1VQ4 - chains 0 and M of the 32 polymer chains in the assembly; structure by X-ray diffraction, 2.70 A resolution.

[Chain 0]
Molecule: 23S ribosomal RNA
From: Haloarcula marismortui
Sequence (2922 nucleotides; each row starts with the number of its first residue):
     2 UUGGCUACUA UGCCAGCUGG UGGAUUGCUC GGCUCAGGCG CUGAUGAAGG ACGUGCCAAG
    62 CUGCGAUAAG CCAUGGGGAG CCGCACGGAG GCGAAGAACC AUGGAUUUCC GAAUGAGAAU
   122 CUCUCUAACA AUUGCUUCGC GCAAUGAGGA ACCCCGAGAA CUGAAACAUC UCAGUAUCGG
   182 GAGGAACAGA AAACGCAAUG UGAUGUCGUU AGUAACCGCG AGUGAACGCG AUACAGCCCA
   242 AACCGAAGCC CUCACGGGCA AUGUGGUGUC AGGGCUACCU CUCAUCAGCC GACCGUCUCG
   302 ACGAAGUCUC UUGGAACAGA GCGUGAUACA GGGUGACAAC CCCGUACUCG AGACCAGUAC
   362 GACGUGCGGU AGUGCCAGAG UAGCGGGGGU UGGAUAUCCC UCGCGAAUAA CGCAGGCAUC
   422 GACUGCGAAG GCUAAACACA ACCUGAGACC GAUAGUGAAC AAGUAGUGUG AACGAACGCU
   482 GCAAAGUACC CUCAGAAGGG AGGCGAAAUA GAGCAUGAAA UCAGUUGGCG AUCGAGCGAC
   542 AGGGCAUACA AGGUCCCUCG ACGAAUGACC GACGCGCGAG CGUCCAGUAA GACUCACGGG
   602 AAGCCGAUGU UCUGUCGUAC GUUUUGAAAA ACGAGCCAGG GAGUGUGUCU GCAUGGCAAG
   662 UCUAACCGGA GUAUCCGGGG AGGCACAGGG AAACCGACAU GGCCGCAGGG CUUUGCCCGA
   722 GGGCCGCCGU CUUCAAGGGC GGGGAGCCAU GUGGACACGA CCCGAAUCCG GACGAUCUAC
   782 GCAUGGACAA GAUGAAGCGU GCCGAAAGGC ACGUGGAAGU CUGUUAGAGU UGGUGUCCUA
   842 CAAUACCCUC UCGUGAUCUA UGUGUAGGGG UGAAAGGCCC AUCGAGUCCG GCAACAGCUG
   902 GUUCCAAUCG AAACAUGUCG AAGCAUGACC UCCGCCGAGG UAGUCUGUGA GGUAGAGCGA
   962 CCGAUUGGUG UGUCCGCCUC CGAGAGGAGU CGGCACACCU GUCAAACUCC AAACUUACAG
  1022 ACGCCGUUUG ACGCGGGGAU UCCGGUGCGC GGGGUAAGCC UGUGUACCAG GAGGGGAACA
  1082 ACCCAGAGAU AGGUUAAGGU CCCCAAGUGU GGAUUAAGUG UAAUCCUCUG AAGGUGGUCU
  1142 CGAGCCCUAG ACAGCCGGGA GGUGAGCUUA GAAGCAGCUA CCCUCUAAGA AAAGCGUAAC
  1202 AGCUUACCGG CCGAGGUUUG AGGCGCCCAA AAUGAUCGGG ACUCAAAUCC ACCACCGAGA
  1262 CCUGUCCGUA CCACUCAUAC UGGUAAUCGA GUAGAUUGGC GCUCUAAUUG GAUGGAAGUA
  1322 GGGGUGAAAA CUCCUAUGGA CCGAUUAGUG ACGAAAAUCC UGGCCAUAGU AGCAGCGAUA
  1382 GUCGGGUGAG AACCCCGACG GCCUAAUGGA UAAGGGUUCC UCAGCACUGC UGAUCAGCUG
  1442 AGGGUUAGCC GGUCCUAAGU CAUACCGCAA CUCGACUAUG ACGAAAUGGG AAACGGGUUA
  1502 AUAUUCCCGU GCCACUAUGC AGUGAAAGUU GACGCCCUGG GGUCGAUCAC GCUGGGCAUU
  1562 CGCCCAGUCG AACCGUCCAA CUCCGUGGAA GCCGUAAUGG CAGGAAGCGG ACGAACGGCG
  1622 GCAUAGGGAA ACGUGAUUCA ACCUGGGGCC CAUGAAAAGA CGAGCAUAGU GUCCGUACCG
  1682 AGAACCGACA CAGGUGUCCA UGGCGGCGAA AGCCAAGGCC UGUCGGGAGC AACCAACGUU
  1742 AGGGAAUUCG GCAAGUUAGU CCCGUACCUU CGGAAGAAGG GAUGCCUGCU CCGGAACGGA
  1802 GCAGGUCGCA GUGACUCGGA AGCUCGGACU GUCUAGUAAC AACAUAGGUG ACCGCAAAUC
  1862 CGCAAGGACU CGUACGGUCA CUGAAUCCUG CCCAGUGCAG GUAUCUGAAC ACCUCGUACA
  1922 AGAGGACGAA GGACCUGUCA ACGGCGGGGG UAACUAUGAC CCUCUUAAGG UAGCGUAGUA
  1982 CCUUGCCGCA UCAGUAGCGG CUUGCAUGAA UGGAUUAACC AGAGCUUCAC UGUCCCAACG
  2042 UUGGGCCCGG UGAACUGUAC AUUCCAGUGC GGAGUCUGGA GACACCCAGG GGGAAGCGAA
  2102 GACCCUAUGG AGCUUUACUG CAGGCUGUCG CUGAGACGUG GUCGCCGAUG UGCAGCAUAG
  2162 GUAGGAGACA CUACACAGGU ACCCGCGCUA GCGGGCCACC GAGUCAACAG UGAAAUACUA
  2222 CCCGUCGGUG ACUGCGACUC UCACUCCGGG AGGAGGACAC CGAUAGCCGG GCAGUUUGAC
  2282 UGGGGCGGUA CGCGCUCGAA AAGAUAUCGA GCGCGCCCUA UGGCUAUCUC AGCCGGGACA
  2342 GAGACCCGGC GAAGAGUGCA AGAGCAAAAG AUAGCUUGAC AGUGUUCUUC CCAACGAGGA
  2402 ACGCUGACGC GAAAGCGUGG UCUAGCGAAC CAAUUAGCCU GCUUGAUGCG GGCAAUUGAU
  2462 GACAGAAAAG CUACCCUAGG GAUAACAGAG UCGUCACUCG CAAGAGCACA UAUCGACCGA
  2522 GUGGCUUGCU ACCUCGAUGU CGGUUCCCUC CAUCCUGCCC GUGCAGAAGC GGGCAAGGGU
  2582 GAGGUUGUUC GCCUAUUAAA GGAGGUCGUG AGCUGGGUUU AGACCGUCGU GAGACAGGUC
  2642 GGCUGCUAUC UACUGGGUGU GUAAUGGUGU CUGACAAGAA CGACCGUAUA GUACGAGAGG
  2702 AACUACGGUU GGUGGCCACU GGUGUACCGG UUGUUCGAGA GAGCACGUGC CGGGUAGCCA
  2762 CGCCACACGG GGUAAGAGCU GAACGCAUCU AAGCUCGAAA CCCACUUGGA AAAGAGACAC
  2822 CGCCGAGGUC CCGCGUACAA GACGCGGUCG AUAGACUCGG GGUGUGCGCG UCGAGGUAAC
  2882 GAGACGUUAA GCCCACGAGC ACUAACAGAC CAAAGCCAUC AU
Disordered / not traced: 2-9, 126-127, 715, 971-998, 1560, 1952-1963, 2137-2236, 2339-2343, 2665-2666, 2915-2923
Sequence notes: modified residue (628, 2587-2588, 2619, 2621)
Modified residues: 1MA (6-hydro-1-methyladenosine-5'-monophosphate) at position 628, OMU (o2'-methyluridine 5'-monophosphate) at position 2587, OMG (o2'-methylguanosine-5'-monophosphate) at position 2588, UR3 (3-methyluridine-5'-monophoshate) at position 2619, PSU (pseudouridine-5'-monophosphate) at position 2621
Ion coordination: Mg2+ site 1 near G28 (its only coordinating residue here); Na+ site 1: C40, G41, A442; Na+ site 2: G56, A59, G61; Na+ site 3: G66, U107, U108; Mg2+ site 2 near U115 (its only coordinating residue here); Na+ site 4: C141, G142; Na+ site 5 near U146 (its only coordinating residue here); Mg2+ site 3: C162, U2276; K+ site 1: U163, U172; Mg2+ site 4: A165, A167, C168; Na+ site 6: A165, A166; Mg2+ site 5 near A166 (its only coordinating residue here); 63 more Na+ sites not listed; 79 more Mg2+ sites not listed; 2 more K+ sites not listed

[Chain M]
Protein: 50S Ribosomal Protein L15E
From: Haloarcula marismortui
Amino-acid sequence (194 residues; row label = number of the first residue in the row):
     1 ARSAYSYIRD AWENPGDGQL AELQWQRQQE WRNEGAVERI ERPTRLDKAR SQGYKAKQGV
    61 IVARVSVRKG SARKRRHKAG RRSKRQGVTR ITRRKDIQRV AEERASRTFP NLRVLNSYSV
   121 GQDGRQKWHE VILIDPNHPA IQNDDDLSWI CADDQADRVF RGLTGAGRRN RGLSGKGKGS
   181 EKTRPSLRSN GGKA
Sequence notes: conflict Glu13 (Lys14 in 55231501), Ala194 (Gly195 in 55231501)
Ion coordination: Na+ site 1: Ser106, Phe109, Leu112; Na+ site 2: Lys193 (shared with U391(0) of chain 0)

[Chain 0 / chain M interface]
Residue-residue contacts (278; chain 0 residue first):
  U133(0) with Thr108(M), hydrogen bond to the sugar; Pro110(M), base contact
  U134(0) with Thr108(M), phosphate contact; Phe109(M), phosphate contact; Asn111(M), hydrogen bond to the sugar
  G135(0) with Arg39(M), salt bridge to the phosphate; Ile61(M), phosphate contact; Phe109(M), phosphate contact; Asn111(M), hydrogen bond to the sugar; Leu112(M), sugar contact; Asp135(M), hydrogen bond to the sugar
  C136(0) with Arg39(M), salt bridge to the phosphate; Gln58(M), phosphate contact; His138(M), hydrogen bond to the sugar
  U137(0) with Gln58(M), phosphate contact
  A144(0) with Asn137(M), sugar contact
  A145(0) with Asn111(M), base contact; Asn137(M), hydrogen bond to the sugar
  U146(0) with Pro110(M), sugar contact
  C154(0) with Arg188(M), salt bridge to the phosphate
  C155(0) with Arg161(M), hydrogen bond to the sugar; Arg171(M), hydrogen bond to the phosphate; Ser186(M), hydrogen bond to the phosphate; Arg188(M), salt bridge to the phosphate; Ser189(M), phosphate contact
  C156(0) with Arg99(M), hydrogen bond to the phosphate; Phe160(M), sugar contact; Arg161(M), sugar contact; Gly162(M), sugar contact; Arg171(M), salt bridge to the phosphate; Ser186(M), phosphate contact; Leu187(M), hydrogen bond to the phosphate; Arg188(M), hydrogen bond to the phosphate
  G157(0) with Lys95(M), hydrogen bond to the sugar; Arg99(M), salt bridge to the phosphate; Asn170(M), phosphate contact; Leu187(M), phosphate contact
  A158(0) with Arg93(M), hydrogen bond to the phosphate; Arg94(M), salt bridge to the phosphate
  G159(0) with Lys74(M), salt bridge to the phosphate; Arg93(M), salt bridge to the phosphate
  A160(0) with Arg81(M), hydrogen bond to the sugar; Arg85(M), salt bridge to the phosphate
  A161(0) with Gly80(M), sugar contact; Arg81(M), phosphate contact; Arg82(M), hydrogen bond to the phosphate; Arg85(M), phosphate contact
  A169(0) with Ser83(M), phosphate contact
  U170(0) with Arg82(M), salt bridge to the phosphate; Ser83(M), hydrogen bond to the phosphate; Lys84(M), hydrogen bond to the phosphate
  C171(0) with Arg82(M), salt bridge to the phosphate; Lys84(M), phosphate contact
  U172(0) with Arg82(M), hydrogen bond to the base
  C173(0) with Arg82(M), base contact
  A174(0) with Arg85(M), base contact
  G175(0) with Arg94(M), hydrogen bond to the base; Gly191(M), sugar contact; Gly192(M), base contact; Lys193(M), sugar contact
  G181(0) with Arg107(M), hydrogen bond to the sugar; Phe160(M), hydrogen bond to the base
  G182(0) with Asp157(M), hydrogen bond to the sugar; Arg161(M), sugar contact
  A183(0) with Asp153(M), phosphate contact; Asp154(M), sugar contact; Ala156(M), sugar contact; Asp157(M), sugar contact; Arg161(M), hydrogen bond to the sugar
  A187(0) with Arg161(M), phosphate contact
  C188(0) with Asp154(M), phosphate contact; Arg161(M), salt bridge to the phosphate; Leu163(M), phosphate contact; Arg171(M), hydrogen bond to the phosphate; Pro185(M), hydrogen bond to the sugar; Ser186(M), sugar contact
  A189(0) with Leu163(M), phosphate contact; Arg168(M), salt bridge to the phosphate; Arg171(M), salt bridge to the phosphate; Leu173(M), sugar contact; Arg184(M), hydrogen bond to the phosphate; Pro185(M), sugar contact
  G190(0) with Leu173(M), phosphate contact; Lys176(M), hydrogen bond to the phosphate; Arg184(M), salt bridge to the phosphate
  A191(0) with Lys176(M), salt bridge to the phosphate
  A192(0) with Lys176(M), hydrogen bond to the base
  A193(0) with Ser174(M), phosphate contact; Lys176(M), phosphate contact
  A194(0) with Lys176(M), sugar contact; Gly177(M), phosphate contact
  C195(0) with Gly177(M), phosphate contact; Lys178(M), hydrogen bond to the phosphate
  A204(0) with Lys176(M), hydrogen bond to the sugar
  U205(0) with Arg184(M), phosphate contact
  G206(0) with Arg184(M), phosphate contact; Pro185(M), phosphate contact
  U207(0) with Pro185(M), phosphate contact
  A226(0) with Glu181(M), sugar contact; Lys182(M), sugar contact
  A227(0) with Glu181(M), sugar contact
  C239(0) with Asp146(M), hydrogen bond to the sugar
  C240(0) with Asp146(M), phosphate contact
  A241(0) with Arg50(M), sugar contact; Ser51(M), sugar contact
  A242(0) with Ser3(M), phosphate contact; Tyr5(M), phosphate contact; Arg50(M), salt bridge to the phosphate
  A243(0) with Ala1(M), hydrogen bond to the phosphate; Ser3(M), phosphate contact
  C244(0) with Ala1(M), hydrogen bond to the phosphate
  C251(0) with Gln58(M), sugar contact; His138(M), sugar contact; Pro139(M), phosphate contact; Ala140(M), sugar contact; Asn143(M), hydrogen bond to the phosphate
  C252(0) with Pro139(M), phosphate contact
  G259(0) with Gln58(M), base contact
  C260(0) with Gln58(M), sugar contact
  A261(0) with Arg42(M), salt bridge to the phosphate; Ala56(M), sugar contact
  A262(0) with Arg42(M), salt bridge to the phosphate
  U263(0) with Arg42(M), hydrogen bond to the sugar; Leu46(M), phosphate contact
  G264(0) with Tyr5(M), hydrogen bond to the phosphate; Leu46(M), phosphate contact; Arg50(M), salt bridge to the phosphate; Ala56(M), sugar contact
  U265(0) with Arg50(M), salt bridge to the phosphate; Lys55(M), phosphate contact; Ala56(M), hydrogen bond to the phosphate
  G266(0) with Lys55(M), salt bridge to the phosphate; Lys57(M), salt bridge to the phosphate; Asp144(M), phosphate contact
  C376(0) with Ala1(M), hydrogen bond to the sugar
  C377(0) with Ala1(M), sugar contact; Arg2(M), phosphate contact
  A378(0) with Arg9(M), salt bridge to the phosphate
  G379(0) with Arg9(M), sugar contact; Lys48(M), phosphate contact; Ser51(M), hydrogen bond to the base
  A380(0) with Arg9(M), phosphate contact; Trp12(M), sugar contact; Glu13(M), hydrogen bond to the base; Lys48(M), salt bridge to the phosphate
  G381(0) with Glu13(M), base contact; Asn14(M), base contact; Pro15(M), base contact; Arg45(M), salt bridge to the phosphate; Lys48(M), salt bridge to the phosphate
  G388(0) with Arg90(M), hydrogen bond to the phosphate; Thr92(M), base contact
  G389(0) with Arg90(M), salt bridge to the phosphate
  G390(0) with Lys84(M), salt bridge to the phosphate; Arg94(M), hydrogen bond to the sugar; Ala194(M), base contact
  U391(0) with Lys84(M), salt bridge to the phosphate; Arg85(M), salt bridge to the phosphate; Arg94(M), sugar contact; Lys193(M), hydrogen bond to the sugar; Ala194(M), sugar contact
  U392(0) with Lys182(M), sugar contact; Lys193(M), sugar contact
  G393(0) with Glu181(M), base contact; Lys182(M), hydrogen bond to the base
  G394(0) with Lys178(M), base contact; Gly179(M), base contact; Glu181(M), hydrogen bond to the base; Lys182(M), hydrogen bond to the base
  U398(0) with Gly179(M), hydrogen bond to the sugar
  C399(0) with Gly172(M), phosphate contact; Lys178(M), phosphate contact; Gly179(M), sugar contact; Thr183(M), sugar contact; Ala194(M), hydrogen bond to the sugar
  C400(0) with Arg94(M), sugar contact; Arg169(M), phosphate contact; Asn170(M), phosphate contact; Gly172(M), phosphate contact; Ala194(M), sugar contact
  C401(0) with Thr92(M), hydrogen bond to the base; Arg93(M), hydrogen bond to the sugar; Arg94(M), sugar contact; Lys95(M), phosphate contact; Asp96(M), phosphate contact; Asn170(M), phosphate contact
  U402(0) with Gly70(M), hydrogen bond to the phosphate; Ser71(M), sugar contact; Thr92(M), sugar contact; Asp96(M), phosphate contact; Ile97(M), hydrogen bond to the phosphate
  C403(0) with Lys69(M), phosphate contact; Gly70(M), hydrogen bond to the phosphate; Lys127(M), salt bridge to the phosphate
  G404(0) with Lys69(M), salt bridge to the phosphate; Gln122(M), phosphate contact
  A407(0) with Asn14(M), phosphate contact
  U409(0) with Glu13(M), base contact
  G416(0) with Lys178(M), salt bridge to the phosphate
  G417(0) with Lys178(M), hydrogen bond to the sugar
  G431(0) with Lys48(M), salt bridge to the phosphate; Ser51(M), sugar contact; Gln52(M), hydrogen bond to the phosphate; Asn116(M), hydrogen bond to the phosphate
  G432(0) with Asn116(M), phosphate contact; Trp149(M), hydrogen bond to the sugar; Gly165(M), phosphate contact
  C433(0) with Trp149(M), sugar contact; Arg158(M), salt bridge to the phosphate; Arg168(M), salt bridge to the phosphate
  U434(0) with Gln155(M), hydrogen bond to the phosphate
  C770(0) with Ala79(M), phosphate contact; Gly80(M), hydrogen bond to the phosphate; Arg81(M), hydrogen bond to the phosphate
  G771(0) with Ala79(M), phosphate contact; Arg81(M), salt bridge to the phosphate
  G869(0) with Lys78(M), sugar contact
  G870(0) with Lys78(M), phosphate contact
  C1467(0) with Gly35(M), phosphate contact; Ala36(M), hydrogen bond to the phosphate
  G1468(0) with Ala36(M), phosphate contact
  C1469(0) with Arg68(M), salt bridge to the phosphate; Arg73(M), salt bridge to the phosphate; Arg104(M), salt bridge to the phosphate
  A1470(0) with Arg68(M), salt bridge to the phosphate; Ala72(M), phosphate contact; Arg73(M), hydrogen bond to the phosphate; Arg93(M), salt bridge to the phosphate; Lys95(M), hydrogen bond to the sugar; Val100(M), phosphate contact
  A1471(0) with Val100(M), phosphate contact; Arg104(M), salt bridge to the phosphate; Arg107(M), phosphate contact
  C1472(0) with Arg107(M), salt bridge to the phosphate
  G1863(0) with Arg75(M), phosphate contact
  C1864(0) with Arg73(M), sugar contact; Lys74(M), sugar contact; Arg75(M), salt bridge to the phosphate
  G2121(0) with Arg76(M), base contact; Ser83(M), sugar contact; Gln86(M), hydrogen bond to the base
  C2122(0) with Arg76(M), hydrogen bond to the base; Gln86(M), hydrogen bond to the sugar; Gly87(M), phosphate contact; Val88(M), phosphate contact
  A2123(0) with Arg76(M), sugar contact; Gly87(M), phosphate contact; Val88(M), hydrogen bond to the phosphate; Thr89(M), hydrogen bond to the phosphate
  G2131(0) with Gly124(M), hydrogen bond to the base
  C2132(0) with Asp123(M), sugar contact; Gly124(M), hydrogen bond to the sugar
  U2133(0) with Trp25(M), phosphate contact
  C2243(0) with Trp25(M), base contact
  A2244(0) with Trp25(M), hydrogen bond to the sugar; Gln29(M), sugar contact; Arg32(M), hydrogen bond to the phosphate
  C2245(0) with Gln29(M), phosphate contact; Arg32(M), salt bridge to the phosphate; Arg125(M), phosphate contact
  U2246(0) with Arg125(M), salt bridge to the phosphate
  C2262(0) with Gly124(M), base contact; Arg125(M), sugar contact
  G2263(0) with Lys69(M), sugar contact; Gly70(M), phosphate contact; Ser71(M), phosphate contact; Arg73(M), sugar contact
  A2264(0) with Gly70(M), phosphate contact; Ser71(M), hydrogen bond to the phosphate
  A2266(0) with Arg90(M), salt bridge to the phosphate
  G2272(0) with Arg76(M), base contact
  C2273(0) with Arg76(M), hydrogen bond to the base
  A2274(0) with His77(M), hydrogen bond to the sugar; Gly80(M), phosphate contact; Arg81(M), hydrogen bond to the sugar; Gln86(M), hydrogen bond to the base
  G2275(0) with Gly80(M), phosphate contact; Arg81(M), sugar contact
Interface residues without a listed pair, chain 0 (123 interface residues in all): U176, G184, G225, C250, A430, A1865, G2124, U2265
Interface residues without a listed pair, chain M (121 interface residues in all): Val37, Tyr54, Gly59, Ser66, Ile91, Glu103

[Overview]
123 residues of chain 0 face 121 of chain M across their interface, with 78 hydrogen bonds and 50 salt
bridges. Among the polar pairs are U172(0)-Arg82(M), G175(0)-Arg94(M) and G181(0)-Phe160(M). The Na+ site 1 is
built by C40(0), G41(0) and A442(0).
Here chain 0 is 23S ribosomal RNA and chain M is 50S Ribosomal Protein L15E, both from Haloarcula marismortui.
Entry 1VQ4 (The structure of the transition state analogue "DAA" bound to the large ribosomal subunit of
Haloarcula ...) was determined by X-ray diffraction (same publication as 1VQ5, 1VQ8, 1VQ9, 1VQK, 1VQL, 1VQM,
1VQO and 1VQP).
